8RK3 - chains g and b of the 45 polymer chains in the assembly; structure by electron microscopy, 4.46 A resolution (low resolution: residue-level contacts below are approximate; hydrogen-bond / salt-bridge calls are withheld).

[Chain g]
Molecule: DUF2163 domain-containing protein
Source organism: Pseudomonas phage JBD30
UniProt: L7P7M8 (L7P7M8_9CAUD); residues 1-273 here = UniProt positions 1-273
Sequence (273 residues; each row starts with the number of its first residue):
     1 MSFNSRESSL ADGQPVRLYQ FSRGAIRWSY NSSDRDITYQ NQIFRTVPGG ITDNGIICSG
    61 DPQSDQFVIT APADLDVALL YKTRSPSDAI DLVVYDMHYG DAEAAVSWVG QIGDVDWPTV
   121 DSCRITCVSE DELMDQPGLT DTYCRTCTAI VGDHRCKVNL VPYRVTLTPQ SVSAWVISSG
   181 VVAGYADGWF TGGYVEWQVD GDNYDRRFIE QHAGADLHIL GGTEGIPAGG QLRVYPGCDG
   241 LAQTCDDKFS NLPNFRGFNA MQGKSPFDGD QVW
Not modelled in the structure: 1

[Chain b]
Molecule: Tip attachment protein J domain-containing protein
Source organism: Pseudomonas phage JBD30
UniProt: L7P7X4 (L7P7X4_9CAUD); residues 1-735 here = UniProt positions 1-735
Sequence (735 residues; each row starts with the number of its first residue):
     1 MGAKPKAQTV GWRYYFDIHF ALGKKVDEVC AIRASGKTAW KGSITSNGQV RINAPELFGG
    61 DKGEGGLDGT LDVLFGEEDQ GVLPRLAAML GGLVPAFRGV TTCFYSGLVT SVNPYPKKWE
   121 ILRRGGNRLW DGNPWYPEKQ FVWLADGQIK AMNPAHILYL VYTGRDFRGL ARTRMDEASW
   181 RAAADTLYAE GFGLCFEWTR SDSFKNFCET VKSHIGAEVY PNRQTGQISI RLLRDDYNVA
   241 DLPLFDEDSG LLEITQEKTG STSLAPSQLI VKYIDQIDGA QRQIIVNNNA VAASQGRRSS
   301 EEIEFLGVPT GELAGRVGER EMRLKTTGLK RYKGVFDRRA RSLNPGQPFL IRSTPRGIPE
   361 TVVRVGRIED NFLGDGKITL TVVQDQFNLP ATTGVAPPPP GWTPPDRTPR AITVRRLIEA
   421 PYRELAGVID PANLQLLDVS ASYLAALAEA PTSLSQSYTL TDRVGSSGAF VDRGTGDWCP
   481 TGLLAAELPL AAGPNVVTLT NATRLEDVTV GQAAVVDDEI VRVDAVNYAS GTVTLARGCA
   541 DTVPAKHLAG ARVWFYDTFE AVDETVYSQG VTLQARLLTN TSEGQLAPAL AATDSLTLTG
   601 RQGKPYPPGQ FRINGSAYPT KVYGALSVSW AKRDRIGQAD QLIDTTVGNI GPEDGATVTL
   661 QVYSGTTLKR TYAGLTSSSW SYPLAEDMAD GPLQDVRLVL RSVRDGIDSW QQHDITIERH
   721 GLGFRLGEEL GGVSA
Not modelled in the structure: 1, 729-735

[Interface between chain g and chain b]
Residue-residue contacts (81; chain g residue first):
  Tyr81(g) - Thr259(b)
  Tyr81(g) - Gly260(b)
  Lys82(g) - Arg356(b)
  Thr83(g) - Lys330(b)
  Ser85(g) - Ser261(b)
  Ser85(g) - Thr262(b)
  Pro86(g) - Thr262(b)
  Ser87(g) - Thr262(b)
  Ser87(g) - Ser263(b)
  Ser87(g) - Ser294(b)
  Asp88(g) - Ser263(b)
  Ala89(g) - Ser263(b)
  Gln111(g) - Leu264(b)
  Gly113(g) - Ser261(b)
  Asp114(g) - Lys258(b)
  Asp114(g) - Gly260(b)
  Val115(g) - Lys258(b)
  Val115(g) - Thr259(b)
  Val115(g) - Gly260(b)
  Asp116(g) - Gln256(b)
  Asp116(g) - Glu257(b)
  Asp116(g) - Lys258(b)
  Trp117(g) - Thr255(b)
  Trp117(g) - Glu257(b)
  Trp117(g) - Arg356(b)
  Pro118(g) - Ile254(b)
  Pro118(g) - Thr255(b)
  Pro118(g) - Glu257(b)
  Pro118(g) - Arg356(b)
  Thr119(g) - Arg356(b)
  Val120(g) - Pro355(b)
  Val120(g) - Arg356(b)
  Thr140(g) - Arg298(b)
  Thr140(g) - Ser300(b)
  Thr142(g) - Gln283(b)
  Thr142(g) - Glu302(b)
  Cys144(g) - Gln283(b)
  Cys144(g) - Ile285(b)
  Arg145(g) - Arg282(b)
  Arg145(g) - Pro398(b)
  Arg145(g) - Pro400(b)
  Arg145(g) - Gly401(b)
  Thr146(g) - Ile285(b)
  Thr148(g) - Gln268(b)
  Thr148(g) - Ile285(b)
  Ala149(g) - Asn287(b)
  Ile150(g) - Gln268(b)
  Ile150(g) - Asn287(b)
  Ile150(g) - Asn289(b)
  Ile150(g) - Ala292(b)
  Val151(g) - Asn289(b)
  Trp175(g) - Asp235(b)
  Trp175(g) - Arg323(b)
  Gly192(g) - Asn289(b)
  Gly193(g) - Asn289(b)
  Tyr194(g) - Asn289(b)
  Tyr194(g) - Ala290(b)
  Arg206(g) - Ala290(b)
  Arg206(g) - Ala293(b)
  Arg206(g) - Ser294(b)
  Arg207(g) - Ala290(b)
  Phe208(g) - Asn287(b)
  Phe208(g) - Asn289(b)
  Glu210(g) - Glu319(b)
  Gln211(g) - Thr392(b)
  Leu220(g) - Arg323(b)
  Gly221(g) - Thr327(b)
  Asp239(g) - Val395(b)
  Asn259(g) - Pro400(b)
  Lys264(g) - Trp402(b)
  Ser265(g) - Trp402(b)
  Pro266(g) - Trp402(b)
  Asp270(g) - Ser35(b)
  Asp270(g) - Lys117(b)
  Gln271(g) - Glu64(b)
  Gln271(g) - Lys117(b)
  Gln271(g) - Ser582(b)
  Trp273(g) - Lys37(b)
  Trp273(g) - Arg407(b)
  Trp273(g) - Leu454(b)
  Trp273(g) - Ser582(b)
Interface residues without a listed pair, chain g (57 interface residues in all): Arg84, Ile112, Gln136, Pro137, Gly138, Leu139, Thr191, Pro236, Gly237, Leu241, Gly263, Val272
Interface residues without a listed pair, chain b (54 interface residues in all): Ser267, Ile270, Asn288, Val291, Glu301, Thr326, Gln386, Gly394, Ala396, Pro405

[Summary]
Chain g and chain b form an interface of 57 and 54 residues respectively.
Here chain g is DUF2163 domain-containing protein and chain b is Tip attachment protein J domain-containing
protein, both from Pseudomonas phage JBD30. Entry 8RK3 (Bacteriophage JBD30 baseplate - composite structure)
was determined by electron microscopy, deposited together with 8RK5, 8RK6, 8RK7, 8RKA and 8RKB.
